6JPI - chains B and F of the 6 polymer chains in the assembly; structure by X-ray diffraction, 3.14 A resolution.

# Chain B
Molecule: HTH cro/C1-type domain-containing protein
From: Pseudomonas aeruginosa (strain ATCC 15692 / DSM 22644 / CIP 104116 / JCM 14847 / LMG 12228 / 1C / PRS 101 / PAO1)
Reference sequence: Q9HVC1 (Q9HVC1_PSEAE); residues 1-101 here = UniProt positions 1-101
Chain sequence (109 residues; each row starts with the number of its first residue):
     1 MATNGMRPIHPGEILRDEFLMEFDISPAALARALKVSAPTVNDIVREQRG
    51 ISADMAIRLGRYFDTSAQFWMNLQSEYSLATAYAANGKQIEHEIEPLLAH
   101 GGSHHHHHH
Disordered / not traced: 1-5, 99-109
Differences from the reference sequence: expression tag (102-109)

# Chain F
Molecule: 28-nt DNA strand
Sequence (28 nucleotides; each row starts with the number of its first residue):
     1 AGTTAACGCTTAACGTTAAGGGTTAATG

# Interface between chain B and chain F
Residue-residue contacts - 12 pairs, chain B then chain F:
  Val36(B) with DG15(F), phosphate contact
  Ser37(B) with DG15(F), hydrogen bond to the phosphate; DT16(F), base contact
  Pro39(B) with DT16(F), base contact
  Thr40(B) with DC14(F), sugar contact; DG15(F), hydrogen bond to the phosphate
  Arg49(B) with DA13(F), phosphate contact; DC14(F), salt bridge to the phosphate
  Gly50(B) with DA13(F), hydrogen bond to the phosphate
  Ser52(B) with DA13(F), hydrogen bond to the phosphate; DC14(F), hydrogen bond to the phosphate
  Met55(B) with DC14(F), phosphate contact
Interface residues without a listed pair, chain B (9 interface residues in all): Ala38

# Summary
The interface between chain B and chain F involves 9 residues on one side and 4 on the other, with 5 hydrogen
bonds and 1 salt bridge. Polar pairs include Ser37(B)-DG15(F), Thr40(B)-DG15(F) and Gly50(B)-DA13(F).
Chain B is HTH cro/C1-type domain-containing protein (Pseudomonas aeruginosa (strain ATCC 15692 / DSM 22644 /
CIP 104116 / JCM 14847 / LMG 12228 / 1C / PRS 101 / PAO1)) and chain F is a 28-nt DNA strand; the structure,
Crystal structure of PA4674 in complex with its operator DNA (28bp) from Pseudomonas aeruginosa, was
determined by X-ray diffraction.
